4ZIN - chain A; structure by X-ray diffraction, 1.67 A resolution.

# Chain A
Protein: MCherry fluorescent protein
Source organism: Anaplasma marginale
UniProtKB: X5DSL3 (X5DSL3_ANAMA); residues 6-224 here correspond to UniProt positions 11-229 (UniProt number = residue number + 5)
Chain sequence (217 residues; each row starts with the number of its first residue; note: 2 numbers in that range are skipped by the numbering (no residue carries them; nothing is unmodelled there)):
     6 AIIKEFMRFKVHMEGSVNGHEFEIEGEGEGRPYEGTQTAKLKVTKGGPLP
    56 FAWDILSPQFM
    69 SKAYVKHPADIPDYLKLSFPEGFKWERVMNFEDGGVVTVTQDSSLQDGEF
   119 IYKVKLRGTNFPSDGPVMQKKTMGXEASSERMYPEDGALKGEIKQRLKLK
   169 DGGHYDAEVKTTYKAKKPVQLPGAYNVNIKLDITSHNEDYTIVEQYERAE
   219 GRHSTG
Covalent attachments: covalent link Met66-Ser69
Modified positions: Met66 (chromophore; CH6); 4II ((2S)-2-azanyl-3-(4-azidophenyl)propanoic acid) at position 143
Sequence notes: chromophore (66, 66, 66); conflict 4II_143 (Trp148 in X5DSL3)

# Summary
Chain A is MCherry fluorescent protein (Anaplasma marginale); the structure, Genetically encoded Phenyl Azide
Photochemistry Drive Positive and Negative Functional Modulation of a Red Fluorescent Protein, was determined
by X-ray diffraction, deposited together with 4ZIO.
